Entry 3B3G (X-ray diffraction, 2.40 A resolution); this record covers chains A and B.

# Chain A (and B)
Protein: Histone-arginine methyltransferase CARM1
Organism: Rattus norvegicus
Notes: EC 2.1.1.125, 2.1.1.-; fragment: Catalytic Domain; chain B of this document is another copy of the same molecule, construct and numbering; everything in this record applies to it too
Reference sequence: Q4AE70 (CARM1_RAT); residue numbers follow UniProt; this construct covers 140-480
Amino-acid sequence (341 residues; row label = number of the first residue in the row):
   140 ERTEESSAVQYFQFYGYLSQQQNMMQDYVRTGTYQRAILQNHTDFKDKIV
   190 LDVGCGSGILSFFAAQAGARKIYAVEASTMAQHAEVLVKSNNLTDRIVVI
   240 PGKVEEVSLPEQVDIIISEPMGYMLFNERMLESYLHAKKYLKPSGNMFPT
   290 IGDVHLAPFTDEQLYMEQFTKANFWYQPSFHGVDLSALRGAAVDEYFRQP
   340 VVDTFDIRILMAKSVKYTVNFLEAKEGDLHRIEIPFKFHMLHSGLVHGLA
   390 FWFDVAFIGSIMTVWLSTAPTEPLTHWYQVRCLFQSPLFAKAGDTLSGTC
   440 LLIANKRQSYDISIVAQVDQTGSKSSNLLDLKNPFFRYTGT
Not modelled in the structure: 140-154, 479-480
UniProt features mapped onto this chain:
  - region: Arg-347 to Leu-380 (Required for nuclear translocation)
  - binding site (S-adenosyl-L-methionine): Gln-160, Arg-169, Gly-193, Glu-215, Glu-244, Ser-272
  - modified residue: Ser-217 (Phosphoserine)
  - cross-link: Lys-228 (Glycyl lysine isopeptide (Lys-Gly) (interchain with G-Cter in ubiquitin))
From the paper describing this entry:
  - conformationally variable residues (side-chain flip): Gln-160, Arg-169, Gly-195, Ser-196, Glu-258, Met-269
  - catalytic residues: Glu-267 (citing earlier work)

# How chain A and chain B interact
Contacting residue pairs (69):
  Tyr-156(A) with Glu-334(B); Asn-472(B), hydrogen bond
  Leu-157(A) with Trp-314(B); Leu-327(B), hydrophobic; Ala-330(B); Ala-331(B); Glu-334(B), hydrogen bond (backbone-side chain)
  Ser-158(A) with Glu-334(B), hydrogen bond (backbone-side chain); Tyr-335(B)
  Gln-161(A) with Lys-310(B), hydrogen bond (side chain-backbone); Phe-313(B); Trp-314(B); Tyr-335(B), hydrogen bond
  Met-164(A) with Phe-313(B), hydrophobic; Phe-319(B); Leu-324(B), hydrophobic
  Gln-165(A) with Phe-313(B)
  Thr-170(A) with His-320(B)
  Gln-174(A) with His-320(B), hydrogen bond
  Ile-198(A) with Phe-319(B), hydrophobic
  Phe-201(A) with Val-322(B), hydrophobic
  Phe-202(A) with His-320(B)
  Gln-205(A) with His-320(B), hydrogen bond (side chain-backbone); Gly-321(B); Val-322(B)
  His-222(A) with Leu-327(B)
  Val-225(A) with Ala-326(B), hydrophobic
  Leu-226(A) with Asp-323(B); Leu-324(B), hydrophobic; Leu-327(B), hydrophobic
  Ser-229(A) with Ala-326(B)
  Asn-230(A) with Val-322(B); Asp-323(B), hydrogen bond (side chain-backbone)
  Lys-310(A) with Gln-161(B), hydrogen bond (backbone-side chain)
  Phe-313(A) with Gln-161(B); Met-164(B), hydrophobic; Gln-165(B)
  Trp-314(A) with Leu-157(B); Gln-160(B); Gln-161(B), hydrogen bond; Met-164(B), hydrophobic
  Phe-319(A) with Met-164(B); Ile-198(B), hydrophobic
  His-320(A) with Tyr-167(B); Thr-170(B); Gly-171(B); Gln-174(B), hydrogen bond (backbone-side chain); Phe-202(B); Gln-205(B), hydrogen bond (backbone-side chain)
  Gly-321(A) with Gln-205(B)
  Val-322(A) with Phe-201(B), hydrophobic; Gln-205(B); Asn-230(B)
  Asp-323(A) with Leu-226(B); Asn-230(B), hydrogen bond (backbone-side chain)
  Leu-324(A) with Met-164(B), hydrophobic; Leu-226(B), hydrophobic
  Ala-326(A) with Val-225(B), hydrophobic; Ser-229(B)
  Leu-327(A) with His-222(B); Leu-226(B), hydrophobic
  Ala-330(A) with Leu-157(B), hydrophobic
  Ala-331(A) with Leu-157(B)
  Glu-334(A) with Tyr-156(B); Leu-157(B), hydrogen bond (side chain-backbone); Ser-158(B), hydrogen bond (side chain-backbone)
  Tyr-335(A) with Ser-158(B); Gln-161(B), hydrogen bond
  Asn-472(A) with Tyr-156(B)
Interface residues without a listed pair, chain A (37 interface residues in all): Gln-160, Tyr-167, Gly-171, Thr-478
Interface residues without a listed pair, chain B (37 interface residues in all): Thr-478

# Overview
The chain A/chain B interface involves 37 residues from each chain, with 16 hydrogen bonds. Among the polar
pairs are Tyr-156(A)/Asn-472(B), Leu-157(A)/Glu-334(B) and Ser-158(A)/Glu-334(B). From UniProt: 6
S-adenosyl-L-methionine-binding residues on chain A. The paper reports the catalytic residue Glu-267(A);
conformational variability at Gln-160(A), Arg-169(A) and Gly-195(A) among others.
Chain A and chain B are both Histone-arginine methyltransferase CARM1 (Rattus norvegicus); the structure, The
2.4 A crystal structure of the apo catalytic domain of coactivator-associated arginine methyl transferase
I(CARM1,140-480), was determined by X-ray diffraction (same publication as 3B3F and 3B3J).
